Entry 8TVS (electron microscopy, 4.40 A resolution (low resolution: residue-level contacts below are approximate; hydrogen-bond / salt-bridge calls are withheld)); this record covers chains B and R of the 16 polymer chains in the assembly.

# Chain B
Molecule: DNA-directed RNA polymerase subunit beta
Organism: Saccharomyces cerevisiae
Notes: EC 2.7.7.6
UniProt: A0A6A5Q4H2 (A0A6A5Q4H2_YEASX); numbering as in UniProt (aligned over 1-1224)
Amino-acid sequence (1224 residues; each row starts with the number of its first residue):
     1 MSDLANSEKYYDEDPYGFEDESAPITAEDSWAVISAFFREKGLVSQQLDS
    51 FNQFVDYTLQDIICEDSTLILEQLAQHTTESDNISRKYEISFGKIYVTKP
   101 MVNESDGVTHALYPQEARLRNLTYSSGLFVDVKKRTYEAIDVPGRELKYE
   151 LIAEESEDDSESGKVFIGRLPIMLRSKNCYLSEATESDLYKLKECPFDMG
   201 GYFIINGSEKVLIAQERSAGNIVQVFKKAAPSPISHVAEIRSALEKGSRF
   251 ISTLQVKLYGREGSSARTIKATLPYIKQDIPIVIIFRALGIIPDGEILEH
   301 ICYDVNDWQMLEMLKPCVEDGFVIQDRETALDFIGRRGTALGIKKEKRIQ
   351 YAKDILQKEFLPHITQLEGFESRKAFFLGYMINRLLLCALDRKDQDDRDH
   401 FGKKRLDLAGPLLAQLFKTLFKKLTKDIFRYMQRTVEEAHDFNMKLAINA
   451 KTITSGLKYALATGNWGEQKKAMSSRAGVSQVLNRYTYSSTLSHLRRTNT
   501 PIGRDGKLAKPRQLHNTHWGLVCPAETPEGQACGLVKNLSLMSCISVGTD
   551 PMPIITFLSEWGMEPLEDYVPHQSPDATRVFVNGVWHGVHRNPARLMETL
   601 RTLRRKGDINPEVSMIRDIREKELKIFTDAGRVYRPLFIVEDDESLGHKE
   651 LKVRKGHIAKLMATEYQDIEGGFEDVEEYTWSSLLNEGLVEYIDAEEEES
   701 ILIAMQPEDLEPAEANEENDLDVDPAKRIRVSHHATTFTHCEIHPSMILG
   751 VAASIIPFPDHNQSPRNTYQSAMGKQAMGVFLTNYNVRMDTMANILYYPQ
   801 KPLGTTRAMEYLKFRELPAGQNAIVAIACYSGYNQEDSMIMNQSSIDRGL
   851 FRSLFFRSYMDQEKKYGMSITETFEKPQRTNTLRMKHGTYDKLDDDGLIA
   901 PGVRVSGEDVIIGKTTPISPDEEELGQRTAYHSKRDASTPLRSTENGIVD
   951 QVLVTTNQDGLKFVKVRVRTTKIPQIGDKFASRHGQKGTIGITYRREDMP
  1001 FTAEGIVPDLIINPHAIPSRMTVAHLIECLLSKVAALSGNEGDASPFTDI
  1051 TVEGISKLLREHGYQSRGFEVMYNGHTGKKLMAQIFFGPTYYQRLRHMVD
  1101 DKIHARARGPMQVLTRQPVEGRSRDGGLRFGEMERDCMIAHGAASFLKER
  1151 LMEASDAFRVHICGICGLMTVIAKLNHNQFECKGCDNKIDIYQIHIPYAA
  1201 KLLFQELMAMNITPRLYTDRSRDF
Not modelled in the structure: 1-19, 73-86, 140-161, 244-251, 340-346, 436-441, 468-475, 503-513, 673-676, 717-735, 880-944
Bound ions: Zn2+: Cys1163, Cys1182, Cys1185

# Chain R
Molecule: 17-nt RNA strand
Sequence (17 nucleotides; row label = number of the first residue in the row):
     1 AUCGAGAGGAUGCAGAC
Not modelled in the structure: 1-2, 15-17
Bound ions: Mg2+: G12 (shared with 2 residues of chain A)

# Chain B / chain R interface
Contacting residue pairs (10; chain B residue first):
  Gln481(B) - A7(R)
  Gln481(B) - G8(R)
  Arg497(B) - G9(R)
  Tyr769(B) - C13(R)
  Ala772(B) - A10(R)
  Gln776(B) - G9(R)
  Gln776(B) - A10(R)
  Lys979(B) - U11(R)
  Lys987(B) - U11(R)
  Lys987(B) - G12(R)
Interface residues without a listed pair, chain B (11 interface residues in all): Glu529, Gln763, Met773, His1097
Interface residues without a listed pair, chain R (8 interface residues in all): A14

# In short
11 residues of chain B face 8 of chain R across their interface. Cys1163(B), Cys1182(B) and Cys1185(B) form
the Zn2+ site.
Chain B is DNA-directed RNA polymerase subunit beta (Saccharomyces cerevisiae) and chain R is a 17-nt RNA
strand; the structure, Cryo-EM structure of backtracked Pol II in complex with Rad26, was determined by
electron microscopy, deposited together with 8TUG, 8TVP, 8TVQ, 8TVV, 8TVW, 8TVX and 8TVY.
